9CGC - chains S and T of the 39 polymer chains in the assembly; structure by electron microscopy, 3.61 A resolution.

== Chain S ==
Molecule: 26S proteasome regulatory subunit RPN3
Organism: Saccharomyces cerevisiae
UniProtKB: P40016 (RPN3_YEAST); numbering as in UniProt (aligned over 1-523)
Chain sequence (523 residues; numbered 1 to 523; the number before each row is that of its first residue):
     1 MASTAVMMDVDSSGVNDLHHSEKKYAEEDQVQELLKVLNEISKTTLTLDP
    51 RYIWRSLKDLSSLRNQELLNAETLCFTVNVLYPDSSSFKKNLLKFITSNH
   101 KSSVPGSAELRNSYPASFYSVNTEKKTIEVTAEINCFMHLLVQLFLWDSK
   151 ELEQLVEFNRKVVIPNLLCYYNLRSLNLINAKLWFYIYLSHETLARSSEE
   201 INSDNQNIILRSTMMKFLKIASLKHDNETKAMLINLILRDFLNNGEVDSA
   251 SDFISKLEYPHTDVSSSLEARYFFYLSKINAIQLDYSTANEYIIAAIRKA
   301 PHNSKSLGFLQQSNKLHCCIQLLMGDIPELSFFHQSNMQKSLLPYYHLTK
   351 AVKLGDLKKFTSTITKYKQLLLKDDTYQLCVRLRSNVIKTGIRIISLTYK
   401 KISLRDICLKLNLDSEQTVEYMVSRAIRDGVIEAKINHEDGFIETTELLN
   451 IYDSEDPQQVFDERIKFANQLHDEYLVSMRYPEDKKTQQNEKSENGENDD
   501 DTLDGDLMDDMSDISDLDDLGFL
Not modelled in the structure: 1-25, 487-523

== Chain T ==
Molecule: 26S proteasome regulatory subunit RPN12
Organism: Saccharomyces cerevisiae
UniProtKB: P32496 (RPN12_YEAST); residues 1-274 here = UniProt positions 1-274
Chain sequence (274 residues; row label = number of the first residue in the row):
     1 MPSLAELTKSLSIAFENGDYAACEKLLPPIKIELIKNNLLIPDLSIQNDI
    51 YLNDLMITKRILEVGALASIQTFNFDSFENYFNQLKPYYFSNNHKLSESD
   101 KKSKLISLYLLNLLSQNNTTKFHSELQYLDKHIKNLEDDSLLSYPIKLDR
   151 WLMEGSYQKAWDLLQSGSQNISEFDSFTDILKSAIRDEIAKNTELSYDFL
   201 PLSNIKALLFFNNEKETEKFALERNWPIVNSKVYFNNQSKEKADYEDEMM
   251 HEEDQKTNIIEKAMDYAISIENIV
Not modelled in the structure: 1, 238-253

== Interface between chain S and chain T ==
Contacting residue pairs (61):
  E200(S) - N92(T)  hydrogen bond (backbone-side chain)
  I201(S) - N92(T)
  D204(S) - N92(T)  hydrogen bond (side chain-backbone)
  D204(S) - N93(T)
  I208(S) - L44(T)  hydrophobic
  N243(S) - K131(T)
  N244(S) - H132(T)  hydrogen bond (backbone-side chain)
  G245(S) - Q127(T)
  G245(S) - Y128(T)
  G245(S) - K131(T)
  D248(S) - K121(T)  salt bridge
  I282(S) - H123(T)
  I282(S) - Q127(T)
  Q283(S) - T120(T)  hydrogen bond (backbone-side chain)
  L284(S) - T119(T)
  L284(S) - H123(T)
  Q378(S) - L126(T)
  Q378(S) - Q127(T)
  Q378(S) - D130(T)
  V381(S) - R150(T)
  R382(S) - H123(T)
  R382(S) - M153(T)
  R384(S) - E154(T)  salt bridge
  S385(S) - M153(T)
  E420(S) - Y197(T)
  Y421(S) - G155(T)
  Y421(S) - Y157(T)  hydrophobic
  Y421(S) - A207(T)
  Y421(S) - L208(T)  hydrogen bond (side chain-backbone)
  Y421(S) - F210(T)
  M422(S) - S156(T)
  S424(S) - N192(T)
  S424(S) - S196(T)
  R425(S) - L152(T)  hydrogen bond (side chain-backbone)
  R425(S) - M153(T)  hydrogen bond (side chain-backbone)
  R425(S) - E154(T)
  R425(S) - G155(T)
  R425(S) - Y157(T)  hydrogen bond
  R425(S) - E188(T)
  R425(S) - N192(T)
  I427(S) - L195(T)
  I427(S) - S196(T)
  R428(S) - E188(T)  salt bridge
  R428(S) - K191(T)
  R428(S) - N192(T)  hydrogen bond
  K435(S) - S196(T)
  K435(S) - D198(T)  salt bridge
  I436(S) - S196(T)
  I436(S) - Y197(T)
  H438(S) - N204(T)  hydrogen bond
  E455(S) - N258(T)  hydrogen bond
  Q458(S) - K262(T)  hydrogen bond (backbone-side chain)
  Q459(S) - N258(T)
  Q459(S) - K262(T)
  D462(S) - K262(T)
  D462(S) - Y266(T)  hydrogen bond
  I465(S) - Y266(T)  hydrophobic
  K466(S) - D265(T)  salt bridge
  N469(S) - S269(T)  hydrogen bond
  D473(S) - I273(T)
  L476(S) - I273(T)  hydrophobic
Also at the interface, not in a pair above, chain S (41 interface residues in all): E199, S203, N205, V247, Q417, E439
Also at the interface, not in a pair above, chain T (46 interface residues in all): S91, S124, E125, Q158, I189, F199, L200, Q255, K256

== In short ==
Chain S and chain T form an interface of 41 and 46 residues respectively; the contacts include 14 hydrogen
bonds and 5 salt bridges. Among the polar pairs are D248(S)-K121(T), R384(S)-E154(T) and R428(S)-E188(T).
Here chain S is 26S proteasome regulatory subunit RPN3 and chain T is 26S proteasome regulatory subunit RPN12,
both from Saccharomyces cerevisiae. Entry 9CGC (Yeast 26S proteasome non-substrate-engaged (S1 state)) was
determined by electron microscopy.
